Entry 6ZB4 (electron microscopy, 3.03 A resolution); this record covers chains B and A of the 3 polymer chains in the assembly.

# Chain B (and A)
Name: Spike glycoprotein
From: Severe acute respiratory syndrome coronavirus 2
Notes: chain A of this document is another copy of the same molecule, construct and numbering; everything in this record applies to it too
UniProt: P0DTC2 (SPIKE_SARS2); the construct has insertions or renumbered stretches relative to UniProt, so the offset changes along the chain: 1-676 = UniProt 1-676; 686-1210 = UniProt 689-1213
Chain sequence (1259 residues; each row starts with the number of its first residue; note: 9 numbers in that range are skipped by the numbering (no residue carries them; nothing is unmodelled there); a row labelled like 676A-676L holds insertion residues (676A, then the next letters in order)):
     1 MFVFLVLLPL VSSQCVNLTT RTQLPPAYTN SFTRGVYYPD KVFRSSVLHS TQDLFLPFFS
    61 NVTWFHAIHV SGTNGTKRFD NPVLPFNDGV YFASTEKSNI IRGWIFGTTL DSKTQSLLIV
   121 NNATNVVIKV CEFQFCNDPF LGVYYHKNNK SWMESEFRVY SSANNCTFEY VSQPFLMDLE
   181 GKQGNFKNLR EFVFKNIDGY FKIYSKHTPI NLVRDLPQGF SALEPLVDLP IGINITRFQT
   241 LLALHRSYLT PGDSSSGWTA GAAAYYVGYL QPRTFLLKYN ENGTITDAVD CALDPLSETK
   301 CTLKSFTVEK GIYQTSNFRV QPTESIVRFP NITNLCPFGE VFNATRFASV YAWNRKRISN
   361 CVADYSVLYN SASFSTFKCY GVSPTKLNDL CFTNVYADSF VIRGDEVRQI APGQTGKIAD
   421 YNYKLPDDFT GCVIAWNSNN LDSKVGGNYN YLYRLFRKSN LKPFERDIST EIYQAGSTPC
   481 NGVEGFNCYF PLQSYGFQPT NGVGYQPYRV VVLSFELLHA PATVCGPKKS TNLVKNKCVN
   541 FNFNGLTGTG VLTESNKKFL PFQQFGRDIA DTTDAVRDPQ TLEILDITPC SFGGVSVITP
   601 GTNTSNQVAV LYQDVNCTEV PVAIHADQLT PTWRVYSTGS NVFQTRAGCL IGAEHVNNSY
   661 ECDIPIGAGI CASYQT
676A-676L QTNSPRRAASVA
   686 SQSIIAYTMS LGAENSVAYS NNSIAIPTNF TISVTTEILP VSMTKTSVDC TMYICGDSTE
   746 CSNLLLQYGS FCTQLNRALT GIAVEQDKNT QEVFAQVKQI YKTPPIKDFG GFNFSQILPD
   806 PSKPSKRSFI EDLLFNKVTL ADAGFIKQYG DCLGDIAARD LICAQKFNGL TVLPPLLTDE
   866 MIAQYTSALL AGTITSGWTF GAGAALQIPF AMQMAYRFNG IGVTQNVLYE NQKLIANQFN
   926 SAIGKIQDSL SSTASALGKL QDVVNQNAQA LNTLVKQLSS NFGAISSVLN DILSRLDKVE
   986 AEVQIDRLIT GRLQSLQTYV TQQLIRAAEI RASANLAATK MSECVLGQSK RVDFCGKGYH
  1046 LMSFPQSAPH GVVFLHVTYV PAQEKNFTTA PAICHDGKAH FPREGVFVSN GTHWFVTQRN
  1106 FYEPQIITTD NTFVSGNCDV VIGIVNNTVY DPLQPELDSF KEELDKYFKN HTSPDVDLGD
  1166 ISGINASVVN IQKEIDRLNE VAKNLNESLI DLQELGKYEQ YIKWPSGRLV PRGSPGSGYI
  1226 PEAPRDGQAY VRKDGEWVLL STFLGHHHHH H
Disordered / not traced: 1-14, 19-24, 71-75, 144-156, 176-185, 211-213, 246-254, 619-631, 676A-676L, 809, 826-828, 1137-1256 (chain A: 1-14, 19-24, 71-75, 79-80, 144-155, 176-185, 211-214, 247-254, 619-631, 676A-676L, 827-828, 938-940, 1137-1256)
Cystine bridges: Cys291-Cys301, Cys336-Cys361, Cys379-Cys432, Cys391-Cys525, Cys480-Cys488, Cys538-Cys590, Cys617-Cys649, Cys662-Cys671, Cys740-Cys746, Cys837-Cys848, Cys1029-Cys1040
Differences from the reference sequence: conflict Ala676I (Arg685 in P0DTC2); expression tag (1211-1256)
Ligand contacts:
  - linoleic acid (EIC), molecule 1: Cys336, Pro337, Phe338, Phe342, Ile358, Ala363, Tyr365, Leu368, Tyr369, Ala372, Phe374, Phe377, Leu387, Phe392, Val395, Ile434, Leu513, Phe515
  - linoleic acid (EIC), molecule 2: Arg408, Gln409, Thr415, Gly416, Lys417
  - N-acetylglucosamine (NAG; 2-acetamido-2-deoxy-beta-D-glucopyranose), molecule 1: Cys15, Asn17, Asn137
  - N-acetylglucosamine (NAG), molecule 2: Thr108, Asn234, Thr236
  - N-acetylglucosamine (NAG), molecule 3: Asn280, Glu281, Asn282
  - N-acetylglucosamine (NAG), molecule 4: Phe338, Gly339, Asn343, Val367, Leu368, Ser371
  - N-acetylglucosamine (NAG), molecule 5: Tyr351, Ala352, Ile468
  - N-acetylglucosamine (NAG), molecule 6: Arg457, Ser459, Asn460, Lys462, Glu465
  - N-acetylglucosamine (NAG), molecule 7: Asn616, Thr618, Gln644, Thr645, Arg646
  - N-acetylglucosamine (NAG), molecule 8: Ala703, Glu1069, Lys1070, Asn1071
  - N-acetylglucosamine (NAG), molecule 9: Asn714, Gln923, Gln1068
  - N-acetylglucosamine (NAG), molecule 10: Asn798, Ser800, Gln801
UniProt features mapped onto this chain:
  - region: Asn280 to Cys301 (Putative superantigen), Arg403 to Asp405 (Integrin-binding motif), Asn448 to Phe456 (Immunodominant HLA epitope recognized by the CD8+), Pro676E, Arg676F, Arg676G, Ala676H (Putative superantigen), Ser813 to Tyr834 (Fusion peptide 1), Lys832 to Phe852 (Fusion peptide 2), Asp1160 to Glu1199 (Heptad repeat 2)
  - site: Arg812, Ser813 (Cleavage)
  - glycosylation: Asn17 (N-linked (GlcNAc...) (complex) asparagine), Asn61 (N-linked (GlcNAc...) (hybrid) asparagine), Asn74 (N-linked (GlcNAc...) (complex) asparagine), Asn122 (N-linked (GlcNAc...) (hybrid) asparagine), Asn149 (N-linked (GlcNAc...) (complex) asparagine), Asn165 (N-linked (GlcNAc...) (complex) asparagine), Asn234 (N-linked (GlcNAc...) (high mannose) asparagine), Asn282 (N-linked (GlcNAc...) (complex) asparagine), Thr323 (O-linked (GalNAc) threonine), Ser325 (O-linked (HexNAc...) serine), Asn331 (N-linked (GlcNAc...) (complex) asparagine), Asn343 (N-linked (GlcNAc...) (complex) asparagine), Asn603 (N-linked (GlcNAc...) (hybrid) asparagine), Asn616 (N-linked (GlcNAc...) (complex) asparagine), Asn657 (N-linked (GlcNAc...) (complex) asparagine), Thr676 (O-linked (GlcNAc...) threonine), Thr676B (O-linked (GlcNAc...) threonine), Asn706 (N-linked (GlcNAc...) (high mannose) asparagine), Asn714 (N-linked (GlcNAc...) (hybrid) asparagine), Asn798 (N-linked (GlcNAc...) (hybrid) asparagine) and 6 more in UniProt
What the authors report for this chain:
  - binding site for linoleic acid: Arg408, Gln409

# Interface between chain B and chain A
Residue-residue contacts - 163 pairs, chain B then chain A:
  Lys41(B) - Phe562(A)
  Lys41(B) - Gln563(A)
  Val42(B) - Arg567(A)
  Phe43(B) - Lys558(A)
  Phe43(B) - Phe559(A)  hydrophobic
  Phe43(B) - Gln563(A)
  Phe43(B) - Phe565(A)  hydrogen bond (backbone-backbone)
  Phe43(B) - Gly566(A)
  Arg44(B) - Arg567(A)
  Lys113(B) - Ser469(A)
  Gln115(B) - Ile468(A)
  Glu132(B) - Ile468(A)
  Asn165(B) - Ile468(A)
  Asp198(B) - Pro463(A)
  Gly199(B) - Pro463(A)
  Tyr200(B) - Arg355(A)  hydrogen bond
  Tyr200(B) - Tyr396(A)
  Glu224(B) - Leu560(A)
  Pro225(B) - Phe562(A)
  Pro230(B) - Arg355(A)
  Pro230(B) - Tyr396(A)
  Ile231(B) - Arg466(A)
  Gly232(B) - Phe464(A)
  Gly232(B) - Arg466(A)  hydrogen bond (backbone-backbone)
  Asn234(B) - Glu465(A)
  Tyr365(B) - Thr415(A)
  Tyr369(B) - Gly416(A)
  Tyr369(B) - Lys417(A)
  Tyr369(B) - Asp420(A)
  Asn370(B) - Phe456(A)
  Ser373(B) - Asp405(A)
  Ser373(B) - Tyr505(A)
  Phe374(B) - Asp405(A)
  Phe374(B) - Arg408(A)  hydrogen bond (backbone-side chain)
  Ser375(B) - Arg408(A)
  Phe377(B) - Arg408(A)
  Pro384(B) - Thr415(A)  hydrogen bond (backbone-side chain)
  Thr385(B) - Thr415(A)  hydrogen bond (backbone-side chain)
  Asp427(B) - Val984(A)
  Asp428(B) - Lys983(A)  salt bridge
  Asp734(B) - Asn317(A)
  Asp734(B) - Arg319(A)  salt bridge
  Thr736(B) - Arg319(A)
  Met737(B) - Asn317(A)
  Met737(B) - Ser591(A)
  Gly741(B) - Arg319(A)
  Asp742(B) - Ser591(A)  hydrogen bond
  Asn748(B) - Gln52(A)  hydrogen bond
  Leu751(B) - Gln52(A)
  Gln752(B) - Ser965(A)
  Gln752(B) - Asn966(A)
  Ser755(B) - Gln962(A)
  Phe756(B) - Gln962(A)
  Phe756(B) - Phe967(A)  hydrophobic
  Phe756(B) - Ser1000(A)
  Gln759(B) - Gln962(A)
  Gln759(B) - Thr1003(A)
  Gln759(B) - Gln1007(A)
  Arg762(B) - Gln954(A)
  Gln781(B) - Asp1038(A)
  Lys783(B) - Gly697(A)
  Gln784(B) - Gly697(A)  hydrogen bond (backbone-backbone)
  Gln784(B) - Ala698(A)
  Gln784(B) - Asn700(A)
  Ile785(B) - Leu696(A)
  Ile785(B) - Gly697(A)
  Ile785(B) - Ala698(A)
  Ile785(B) - Glu699(A)
  Ile785(B) - Asn700(A)  hydrogen bond (backbone-backbone)
  Tyr786(B) - Asn700(A)
  Tyr786(B) - Val702(A)  hydrophobic
  Lys787(B) - Glu699(A)
  Lys787(B) - Asn700(A)  hydrogen bond (backbone-backbone)
  Lys787(B) - Ser701(A)
  Lys792(B) - Tyr704(A)
  Asp793(B) - Tyr704(A)  hydrogen bond (backbone-side chain)
  Asp793(B) - Ser705(A)
  Asp793(B) - Asn706(A)
  Phe794(B) - Tyr704(A)
  Ile831(B) - Gln613(A)
  Ile831(B) - Gln644(A)
  Lys832(B) - Phe592(A)
  Lys832(B) - Asp614(A)  hydrogen bond (backbone-side chain)
  Gln833(B) - Asn616(A)
  Tyr834(B) - Val551(A)
  Tyr834(B) - Pro589(A)  hydrogen bond (side chain-backbone)
  Tyr834(B) - Phe592(A)  hydrophobic
  Leu838(B) - Thr588(A)
  Ala843(B) - Asp568(A)
  Lys851(B) - Phe592(A)
  Lys851(B) - Gly593(A)
  Lys851(B) - Asp614(A)  salt bridge
  Phe852(B) - Thr588(A)
  Phe852(B) - Pro589(A)  hydrophobic
  Phe852(B) - Ser591(A)
  Phe852(B) - Phe592(A)  hydrophobic
  Pro859(B) - Ala647(A)  hydrophobic
  Pro860(B) - Ala668(A)  hydrogen bond (backbone-backbone)
  Leu861(B) - Pro665(A)  hydrophobic
  Leu861(B) - Gly669(A)  hydrogen bond (backbone-backbone)
  Leu861(B) - Ile670(A)
  Leu861(B) - Met694(A)  hydrophobic
  Thr863(B) - Arg646(A)
  Thr863(B) - Ala668(A)
  Met866(B) - Gly669(A)
  Met866(B) - Met694(A)  hydrophobic
  Met866(B) - Leu696(A)  hydrophobic
  Gln869(B) - Leu696(A)
  Tyr870(B) - Leu696(A)
  Thr880(B) - Tyr704(A)
  Gly886(B) - Asp1038(A)
  Ala887(B) - Tyr1044(A)  hydrophobic
  Ala887(B) - Pro1066(A)
  Ala889(B) - Glu1069(A)
  Leu891(B) - Ala710(A)
  Leu891(B) - Pro712(A)
  Leu891(B) - Glu1069(A)
  Gln892(B) - Ala703(A)
  Gln892(B) - Ser708(A)
  Gln892(B) - Ile709(A)
  Gln892(B) - Ala710(A)
  Gln892(B) - Asn1071(A)
  Ile893(B) - Tyr704(A)
  Ile893(B) - Ile709(A)  hydrophobic
  Pro894(B) - Tyr704(A)  hydrophobic
  Pro894(B) - Asn706(A)
  Pro894(B) - Ser708(A)
  Phe895(B) - Tyr704(A)
  Met897(B) - Thr1074(A)
  Met897(B) - Val1091(A)  hydrophobic
  Tyr901(B) - Val1091(A)
  Tyr901(B) - Arg1104(A)
  Gln910(B) - Phe1086(A)
  Gln910(B) - Pro1087(A)
  Asn911(B) - Ser1120(A)
  Tyr914(B) - Pro1076(A)
  Tyr914(B) - Phe1086(A)  hydrophobic
  Glu915(B) - Ser1120(A)  hydrogen bond
  Lys961(B) - Ile569(A)
  Ser964(B) - Asp571(A)
  Ser972(B) - Asp571(A)  hydrogen bond
  Val973(B) - Asp571(A)
  Asn975(B) - Thr547(A)
  Asp976(B) - Leu518(A)
  Leu978(B) - Lys386(A)  hydrogen bond (backbone-side chain)
  Ser979(B) - Lys386(A)
  Ser979(B) - Leu390(A)
  Ser979(B) - Gly545(A)  hydrogen bond (side chain-backbone)
  Ser979(B) - Thr547(A)  hydrogen bond
  Arg980(B) - Gly381(A)
  Arg980(B) - Val382(A)
  Arg980(B) - Ser383(A)  hydrogen bond (backbone-backbone)
  Arg980(B) - Leu517(A)
  Leu981(B) - Ser383(A)
  Leu981(B) - Lys386(A)  hydrogen bond (backbone-side chain)
  Asp982(B) - Ser383(A)  hydrogen bond (backbone-side chain)
  Asp982(B) - Thr385(A)
  Glu985(B) - Ser383(A)  hydrogen bond
  Asp991(B) - Gly968(A)
  Arg1016(B) - Glu1014(A)
  Ser1027(B) - Val1037(A)
  Glu1028(B) - Arg1036(A)  salt bridge
  Arg1036(B) - Arg1036(A)
Interface residues without a listed pair, chain B (122 interface residues in all): Ile233, Asn282, Ser732, Tyr753, Thr758, Phe830, Cys837, Gly839, Asp840, Gly854, Leu858, Leu862, Glu865, Trp883, Asn904, Gln917, Val960, Leu963, Gln1002, Thr1006, Leu1009, Ile1010, Thr1024, Leu1031, Gly1032, Glu1108
Interface residues without a listed pair, chain A (133 interface residues in all): Thr302, Gln314, Ser316, Arg403, Gly413, Gln414, Tyr421, Pro426, Leu455, Glu471, His519, Leu546, Gly548, Thr549, Lys557, Gln564, Ala570, Asp574, Asp586, Cys590, Val615, Arg634, Gly648, Ile666, Gly667, Cys671, Asn707, Thr958, Thr1006, Ile1010, Gly1043, Val1065, Phe1118, Val1126, Ile1127

# Overview
122 residues of chain B face 133 of chain A across their interface, with 25 hydrogen bonds and 4 salt bridges.
Polar contacts include Asp428(B)-Lys983(A), Asp734(B)-Arg319(A) and Lys851(B)-Asp614(A). Chain B binds 10
copies of N-acetylglucosamine and linoleic acid. From the paper: a binding site for linoleic acid at Arg408(B)
and Gln409(B).
Both chains are Spike glycoprotein (Severe acute respiratory syndrome coronavirus 2). Entry 6ZB4 (SARS CoV-2
Spike protein, Closed conformation, C1 symmetry) was determined by electron microscopy together with 6ZB5 from
the same study.
